PDB entry 5W1T | X-ray diffraction, 4.50 A resolution (low resolution: residue-level contacts below are approximate; hydrogen-bond / salt-bridge calls are withheld) | chains C and F of the 7 polymer chains in the assembly

# Chain C
Name: DNA-directed RNA polymerase subunit beta
Source organism: Escherichia coli (strain K12)
Notes: EC 2.7.7.6
UniProt: P0A8V2 (RPOB_ECOLI); residues 1-1342 here = UniProt positions 1-1342
Sequence (1342 residues; numbered 1 to 1342; the number before each row is that of its first residue):
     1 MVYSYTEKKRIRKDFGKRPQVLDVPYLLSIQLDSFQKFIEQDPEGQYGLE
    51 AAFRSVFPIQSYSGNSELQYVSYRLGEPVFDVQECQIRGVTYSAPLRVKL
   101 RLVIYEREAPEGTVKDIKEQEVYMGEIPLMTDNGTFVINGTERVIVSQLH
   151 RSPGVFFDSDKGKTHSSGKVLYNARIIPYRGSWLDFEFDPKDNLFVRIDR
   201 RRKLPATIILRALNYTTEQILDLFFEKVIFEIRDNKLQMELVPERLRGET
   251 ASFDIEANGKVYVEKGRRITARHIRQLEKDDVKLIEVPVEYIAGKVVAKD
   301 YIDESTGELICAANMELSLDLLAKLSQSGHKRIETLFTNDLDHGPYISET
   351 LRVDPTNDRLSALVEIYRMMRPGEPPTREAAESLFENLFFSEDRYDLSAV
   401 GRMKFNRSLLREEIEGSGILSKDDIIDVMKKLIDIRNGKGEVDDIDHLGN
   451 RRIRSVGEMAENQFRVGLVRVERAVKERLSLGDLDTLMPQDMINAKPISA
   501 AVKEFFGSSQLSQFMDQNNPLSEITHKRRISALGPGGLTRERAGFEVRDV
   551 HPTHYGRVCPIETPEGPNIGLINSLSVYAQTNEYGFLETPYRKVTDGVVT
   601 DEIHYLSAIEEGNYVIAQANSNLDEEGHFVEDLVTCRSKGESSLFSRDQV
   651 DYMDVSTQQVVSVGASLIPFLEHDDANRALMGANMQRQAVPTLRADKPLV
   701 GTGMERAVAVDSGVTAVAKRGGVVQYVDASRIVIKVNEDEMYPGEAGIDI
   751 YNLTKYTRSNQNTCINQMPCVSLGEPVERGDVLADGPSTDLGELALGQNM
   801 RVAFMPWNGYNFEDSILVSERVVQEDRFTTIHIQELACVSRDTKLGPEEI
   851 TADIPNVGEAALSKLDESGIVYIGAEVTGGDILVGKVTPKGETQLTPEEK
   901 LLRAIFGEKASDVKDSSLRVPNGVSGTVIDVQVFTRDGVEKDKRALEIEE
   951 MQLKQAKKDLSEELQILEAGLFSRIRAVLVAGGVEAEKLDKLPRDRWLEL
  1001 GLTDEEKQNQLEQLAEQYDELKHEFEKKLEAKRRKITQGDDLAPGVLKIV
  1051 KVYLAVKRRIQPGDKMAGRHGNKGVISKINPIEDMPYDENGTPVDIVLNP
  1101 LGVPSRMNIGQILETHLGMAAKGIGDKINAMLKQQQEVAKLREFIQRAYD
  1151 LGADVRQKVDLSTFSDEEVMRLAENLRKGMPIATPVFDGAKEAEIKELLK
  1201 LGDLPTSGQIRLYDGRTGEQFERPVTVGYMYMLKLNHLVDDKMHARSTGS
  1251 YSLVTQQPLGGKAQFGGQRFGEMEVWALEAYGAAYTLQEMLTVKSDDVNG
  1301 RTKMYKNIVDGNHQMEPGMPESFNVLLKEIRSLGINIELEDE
Unresolved in the structure: 1-2
Curated features (UniProtKB/Swiss-Prot):
  - modified residue (N6-acetyllysine): Lys-1022, Lys-1200

# Chain F
Name: RNA polymerase sigma factor RpoD
Source organism: Escherichia coli (strain K12)
UniProt: P00579 (RPOD_ECOLI); residue numbers follow UniProt; this construct covers 1-613
Sequence (613 residues; numbered 1 to 613; the number before each row is that of its first residue):
     1 MEQNPQSQLKLLVTRGKEQGYLTYAEVNDHLPEDIVDSDQIEDIIQMIND
    51 MGIQVMEEAPDADDLMLAENTADEDAAEAAAQVLSSVESEIGRTTDPVRM
   101 YMREMGTVELLTREGEIDIAKRIEDGINQVQCSVAEYPEAITYLLEQYDR
   151 VEAEEARLSDLITGFVDPNAEEDLAPTATHVGSELSQEDLDDDEDEDEED
   201 GDDDSADDDNSIDPELAREKFAELRAQYVVTRDTIKAKGRSHATAQEEIL
   251 KLSEVFKQFRLVPKQFDYLVNSMRVMMDRVRTQERLIMKLCVEQCKMPKK
   301 NFITLFTGNETSDTWFNAAIAMNKPWSEKLHDVSEEVHRALQKLQQIEEE
   351 TGLTIEQVKDINRRMSIGEAKARRAKKEMVEANLRLVISIAKKYTNRGLQ
   401 FLDLIQEGNIGLMKAVDKFEYRRGYKFSTYATWWIRQAITRSIADQARTI
   451 RIPVHMIETINKLNRISRQMLQEMGREPTPEELAERMLMPEDKIRKVLKI
   501 AKEPISMETPIGDDEDSHLGDFIEDTTLELPLDSATTESLRAATHDVLAG
   551 LTAREAKVLRMRFGIDMNTDYTLEEVGKQFDVTRERIRQIEAKALRKLRH
   601 PSRSEVLRSFLDD
Unresolved in the structure: 1-93, 168-212, 237-242, 613
Curated features (UniProtKB/Swiss-Prot):
  - DNA-binding region: Leu-573 to Ala-592 (H-T-H motif)
  - region: Arg-584 to Arg-599 (Interaction with anti-sigma factors)
  - motif: Asp-403 to Gln-406 (Interaction with polymerase core subunit RpoC)
  - site: Arg-562 (Interaction with anti-sigma factors)

# Chain C / chain F interface
Residue-residue contacts (53; chain C residue first):
  Arg-97(C) / Gly-475(F)
  Val-122(C) / Gln-472(F)
  Tyr-123(C) / Gly-475(F)
  Glu-126(C) / Arg-476(F)
  Gly-373(C) / Arg-99(F)
  Gln-490(C) / Gln-472(F)
  Asn-494(C) / Leu-471(F)
  Ala-495(C) / Leu-471(F)
  Asp-842(C) / Lys-499(F)
  Asn-856(C) / Asp-612(F)
  Pro-897(C) / Gly-564(F)
  Pro-897(C) / Ile-565(F)
  Glu-898(C) / Leu-540(F)
  Glu-898(C) / Arg-541(F)
  Glu-898(C) / Thr-544(F)
  Lys-900(C) / Phe-563(F)
  Leu-901(C) / Phe-563(F)
  Leu-901(C) / Ile-565(F)
  Leu-901(C) / Leu-595(F)
  Leu-902(C) / Leu-607(F)
  Leu-902(C) / Phe-610(F)
  Ala-904(C) / Phe-563(F)
  Ala-904(C) / Leu-595(F)
  Ile-905(C) / Leu-595(F)
  Ile-905(C) / Leu-598(F)
  Ile-905(C) / Arg-599(F)
  Ile-905(C) / Leu-607(F)
  Phe-906(C) / Arg-608(F)
  Glu-908(C) / Leu-611(F)
  Arg-936(C) / Arg-495(F)
  Thr-1248(C) / Pro-531(F)
  Thr-1248(C) / Leu-532(F)
  Ser-1250(C) / Glu-524(F)
  Tyr-1251(C) / Glu-524(F)
  Tyr-1251(C) / Asp-525(F)
  Tyr-1251(C) / Leu-528(F)
  Ser-1252(C) / Asp-521(F)
  Ser-1252(C) / Ile-523(F)
  Leu-1253(C) / Ile-523(F)
  Leu-1253(C) / Glu-524(F)
  Leu-1253(C) / Asp-525(F)
  Val-1254(C) / Gly-520(F)
  Gln-1256(C) / Asp-525(F)
  Gln-1256(C) / Leu-528(F)
  Leu-1259(C) / Asp-521(F)
  Leu-1259(C) / Phe-522(F)
  Gly-1261(C) / Glu-524(F)
  Arg-1301(C) / Leu-528(F)
  Tyr-1305(C) / Pro-531(F)
  Tyr-1305(C) / Leu-532(F)
  Tyr-1305(C) / Ala-535(F)
  Lys-1306(C) / Ser-534(F)
  Lys-1306(C) / Glu-538(F)
Interface residues without a listed pair, chain C (39 interface residues in all): Glu-374, Asp-491, Lys-496, Val-857, Glu-899, Pro-1044, Thr-1302
Interface residues without a listed pair, chain F (38 interface residues in all): Thr-94, Arg-468, Lys-502, Leu-559, Ser-604

# Summary
The interface between chain C and chain F involves 39 residues on one side and 38 on the other.
Here chain C is DNA-directed RNA polymerase subunit beta and chain F is RNA polymerase sigma factor RpoD, both
from Escherichia coli (strain K12). Entry 5W1T (X-ray crystal structure of Escherichia coli RNA polymerase and
DksA complex) was determined by X-ray diffraction, deposited together with 5VSW and 5W1S.
